PDB entry 7DQ1 | electron microscopy, 3.60 A resolution | chains 3 and 4 of the 5 polymer chains in the assembly

# Chain 3
Molecule: VP3
Source organism: Coxsackievirus B1
UniProt: L7UV52 (L7UV52_9ENTO); residues 1-238 here correspond to UniProt positions 333-570 (UniProt number = residue number + 332)
Chain sequence (238 residues; each row starts with the number of its first residue):
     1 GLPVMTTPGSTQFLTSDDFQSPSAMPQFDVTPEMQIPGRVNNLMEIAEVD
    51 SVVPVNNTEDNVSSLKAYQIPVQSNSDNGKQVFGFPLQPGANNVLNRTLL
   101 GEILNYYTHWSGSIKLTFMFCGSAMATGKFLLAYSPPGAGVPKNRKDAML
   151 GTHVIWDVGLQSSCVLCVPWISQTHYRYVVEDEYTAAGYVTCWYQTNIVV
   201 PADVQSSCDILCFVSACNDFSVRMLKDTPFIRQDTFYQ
Disordered / not traced: 238

# Chain 4
Molecule: Capsid protein VP4
Source organism: Coxsackievirus B1
UniProt: A0A2S1FMR1 (A0A2S1FMR1_9ENTO); numbering as in UniProt (aligned over 1-69)
Chain sequence (69 residues; each row starts with the number of its first residue):
     1 MGAQVSTQKTGAHETGLNASGNSVIHYTNINYYKDAASNSANRQDFTQDP
    51 GKFTEPVKDIMVKTMPALN
Disordered / not traced: 1-3, 10-24, 69
Differences from the reference sequence: variant V24 (Ile in A0A2S1FMR1)

# Interface between chain 3 and chain 4
Contacting residue pairs (25):
  D18(3) - R43(4)  salt bridge
  Q20(3) - I30(4)  hydrogen bond (side chain-backbone)
  Q20(3) - Y32(4)  hydrogen bond (side chain-backbone)
  Q20(3) - Y33(4)
  Q20(3) - S38(4)
  S21(3) - Y33(4)
  S21(3) - S38(4)  hydrogen bond (backbone-side chain)
  P22(3) - Y33(4)  hydrophobic
  P22(3) - S38(4)
  S23(3) - D35(4)  hydrogen bond
  S23(3) - S38(4)  hydrogen bond (backbone-side chain)
  M25(3) - D35(4)
  P26(3) - D35(4)
  Q27(3) - K34(4)
  Q27(3) - D35(4)  hydrogen bond
  R39(3) - K52(4)
  N41(3) - T47(4)
  E45(3) - Q48(4)
  E45(3) - D49(4)  hydrogen bond (side chain-backbone)
  E45(3) - P50(4)
  E45(3) - F53(4)
  E48(3) - T54(4)
  Q161(3) - P66(4)
  Q161(3) - A67(4)
  Q161(3) - L68(4)
Also at the interface, not in a pair above, chain 3 (18 interface residues in all): S16, D17, F19, N42, V49
Also at the interface, not in a pair above, chain 4 (21 interface residues in all): N29, N31, S40, D45

# Summary
18 residues of chain 3 and 21 residues of chain 4 are in contact; the contacts include 7 hydrogen bonds and 1
salt bridge. Polar pairs include D18(3)-R43(4), Q20(3)-I30(4) and Q20(3)-Y32(4).
Chain 3 is VP3 and chain 4 is Capsid protein VP4, both from Coxsackievirus B1; the structure, Cryo-EM
structure of Coxsackievirus B1 virion in complex with CAR at physiological temperature, was determined by
electron microscopy (same publication as 7DPF, 7DPG, 7DPZ and 7DQ4).
